7XSX - chains N and b of the 35 polymer chains in the assembly; structure by electron microscopy, 3.80 A resolution.

[Chain N]
Molecule: 198-nt DNA strand
Sequence (198 nucleotides; row label = number of the first residue in the row; numbers below 1 keep their minus sign (DG-125 is residue -125)):
  -125 GCTTACGTCAGTCTGGCCATCTTTGTGTTTGGTGTGTTTGGGTGGTGGCC
   -75 GTTTTCGTTGTTTTTTTCTGTCTCGTGCCTGGTGTCTTGGGTGTTTTCCC
   -25 CAAAAAGGTTAAAACGCGGGGGACAGCGCGTACGTGCGTTTAAGCGGTGC
    25 TAGAGCTGTCTACGACCAATTGAGCGGCCTCGGCACCGGGATTCTGAT
Unresolved in the structure: -125 to -54, -34 to -24, 55-72

[Chain b]
Name: Histone H4
Organism: Homo sapiens
UniProtKB: P62805 (H4_HUMAN); residues 0-102 here correspond to UniProt positions 1-103 (UniProt number = residue number + 1)
Chain sequence (106 residues; numbered -3 to 102; the number before each row is that of its first residue; numbers below 1 keep their minus sign (Gly-3 is residue -3)):
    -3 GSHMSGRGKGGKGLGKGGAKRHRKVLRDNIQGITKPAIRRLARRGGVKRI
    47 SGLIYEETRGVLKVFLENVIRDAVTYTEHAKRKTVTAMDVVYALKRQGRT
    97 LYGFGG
Unresolved in the structure: -3 to 19
Sequence notes: expression tag (-3 to -1)
Swiss-Prot annotation at these positions:
  - DNA-binding region: Lys16 to Lys20
  - modified residue: Ser1 (N-acetylserine), Arg3 (Asymmetric dimethylarginine), Lys5 (N6-(2-hydroxyisobutyryl)lysine), Lys8 (N6-(2-hydroxyisobutyryl)lysine), Lys12 (N6-(2-hydroxyisobutyryl)lysine), Lys16 (N6-(2-hydroxyisobutyryl)lysine), Lys20 (N6,N6,N6-trimethyllysine), Lys31 (N6-(2-hydroxyisobutyryl)lysine), Lys44 (N6-(2-hydroxyisobutyryl)lysine), Ser47 (Phosphoserine), Tyr51 (Phosphotyrosine), Lys59 (N6-(2-hydroxyisobutyryl)lysine), Lys77 (N6-(2-hydroxyisobutyryl)lysine), Lys79 (N6-(2-hydroxyisobutyryl)lysine), Thr80 (Phosphothreonine), Tyr88 (Phosphotyrosine), Lys91 (N6-(2-hydroxyisobutyryl)lysine)
  - cross-link (Glycyl lysine isopeptide (Lys-Gly)): Lys12 (interchain with G-Cter in SUMO2), Lys20 (interchain with G-Cter in SUMO2), Lys31 (interchain with G-Cter in SUMO2), Lys59 (interchain with G-Cter in SUMO2), Lys79 (interchain with G-Cter in SUMO2), Lys91 (interchain with G-Cter in SUMO2)

[Interface between chain N and chain b]
Residue-residue contacts (13; chain N residue first):
  DC7(N) with Arg45(b), hydrogen bond to the sugar; Ile46(b), sugar contact; Ser47(b), hydrogen bond to the phosphate; Gly48(b), hydrogen bond to the phosphate
  DG8(N) with Arg35(b), salt bridge to the phosphate; Arg39(b), salt bridge to the phosphate; Lys44(b), phosphate contact; Arg45(b), phosphate contact; Ile46(b), hydrogen bond to the phosphate
  DG27(N) with Lys79(b), phosphate contact
  DA28(N) with Arg78(b), phosphate contact; Lys79(b), hydrogen bond to the phosphate; Thr80(b), hydrogen bond to the phosphate
Also at the interface, not in a pair above, chain N (6 interface residues in all): DA6, DG29
Also at the interface, not in a pair above, chain b (11 interface residues in all): Tyr51

[In short]
Chain N and chain b form an interface of 6 and 11 residues respectively; the contacts include 6 hydrogen bonds
and 2 salt bridges. Polar contacts include DC7(N)-Arg45(b), DC7(N)-Ser47(b) and DC7(N)-Gly48(b). Curated
annotation (UniProt) lists a DNA-binding region on chain b.
Here chain N is a 198-nt DNA strand and chain b is Histone H4 (Homo sapiens). Entry 7XSX (RNA polymerase II
elongation complex transcribing a nucleosome (EC49)) was determined by electron microscopy together with 7XN7,
7XSE, 7XSZ, 7XT7, 7XTD and 7XTI from the same study.
